4Z2W - chain A; structure by X-ray diffraction, 2.50 A resolution.

# Chain A
Protein: Hypoxia-inducible factor 1-alpha inhibitor
Source organism: Homo sapiens
Notes: EC 1.14.11.30, 1.14.11.-
UniProt: Q9NWT6 (HIF1N_HUMAN); residue numbers follow UniProt; this construct covers 1-349
Amino-acid sequence (352 residues; each row starts with the number of its first residue; numbers below 1 keep their minus sign (Gly-2 is residue -2)):
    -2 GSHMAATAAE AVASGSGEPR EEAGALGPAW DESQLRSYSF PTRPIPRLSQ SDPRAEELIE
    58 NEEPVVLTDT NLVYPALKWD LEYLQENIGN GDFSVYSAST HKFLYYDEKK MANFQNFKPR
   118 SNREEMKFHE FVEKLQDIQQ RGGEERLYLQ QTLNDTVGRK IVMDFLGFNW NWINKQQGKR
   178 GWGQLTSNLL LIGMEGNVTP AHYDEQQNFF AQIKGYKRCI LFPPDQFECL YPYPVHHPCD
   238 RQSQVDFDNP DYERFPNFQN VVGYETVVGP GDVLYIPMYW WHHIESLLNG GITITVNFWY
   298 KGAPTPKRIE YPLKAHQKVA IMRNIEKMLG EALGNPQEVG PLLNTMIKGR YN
Disordered / not traced: -2 to 8
Construct notes: expression tag (-2 to 0)
Metal / ion sites: Fe ion: His199, Asp201, His279 (together with 2-oxoglutaric acid)
Residues lining bound ligands: 2-oxoglutaric acid (AKG): Tyr145, Leu188, Thr196, His199, Asp201, Asn205, Phe207, Lys214, His279, Ile281, Asn294, Trp296
Curated features (UniProtKB/Swiss-Prot):
  - binding site (2-oxoglutarate): Tyr145, Thr196, Asn205, Lys214, Asn294
  - binding site (substrate): Asp152, Gln181 to Thr183, Asp201 to Gln203, Arg238, Gln239, Ala300, Asn321
  - binding site (Fe cation): His199, Asp201, His279
  - site: Leu340 (Important for dimer formation)
  - modified residue: Ala2 (N-acetylalanine)
Reported in the primary citation:
  - Fe ion coordination: His199, Asp201, His279

# In short
Ligands of chain A: 2-oxoglutaric acid. His199, Asp201 and His279 form the Fe ion site. Curated annotation
(UniProt) lists 5 residues binding 2-oxoglutarate, 11 substrate-binding residues and 3 Fe cation-binding
residues. The paper reports Fe ion coordination by His199, Asp201 and His279.
Chain A is Hypoxia-inducible factor 1-alpha inhibitor (Homo sapiens); the structure, Factor Inhibiting HIF in
Complex with Fe, and Alpha-Ketoglutarate, was determined by X-ray diffraction (same publication as 4Z1V).
